PDB entry 8RT6 | electron microscopy, 3.18 A resolution | chains o and p of the 46 polymer chains in the assembly

Chain o:
Molecule: TrwF protein
From: Escherichia coli
UniProtKB: O50336 (O50336_ECOLX); residues 1-266 here = UniProt positions 1-266
Sequence (266 residues; each row starts with the number of its first residue):
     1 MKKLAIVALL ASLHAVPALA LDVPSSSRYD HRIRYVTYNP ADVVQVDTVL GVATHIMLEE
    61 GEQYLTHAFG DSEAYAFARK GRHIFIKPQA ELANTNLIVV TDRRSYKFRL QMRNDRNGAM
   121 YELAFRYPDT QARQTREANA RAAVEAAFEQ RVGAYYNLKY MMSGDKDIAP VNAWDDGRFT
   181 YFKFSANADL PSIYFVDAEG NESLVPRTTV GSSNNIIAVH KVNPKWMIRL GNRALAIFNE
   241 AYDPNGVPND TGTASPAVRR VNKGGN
Disordered / not traced: 1-20
Construct notes: conflict D71 (Ile in O50336), S72 (Pro in O50336), E73 (Lys in O50336), A74 (Pro in O50336), Y75 (Met in O50336), A76 (Pro in O50336), F77 (Leu in O50336), A78 (Pro in O50336), R79 (Gly in O50336), K80 (Arg in O50336), G81 (Ala in O50336), R82 (Gly in O50336), H83 (Ile in O50336), I84 (Phe in O50336), F85 (Leu in O50336), I86 (Ser in O50336), K87 (Ser in O50336), P88 (Arg in O50336), Q89 (Thr in O50336)

Chain p:
Molecule: TrwH protein
From: Escherichia coli
UniProtKB: O50334 (O50334_ECOLX); residue numbers follow UniProt; this construct covers 1-47
Sequence (47 residues; each row starts with the number of its first residue):
     1 MKTIIFAILM TGLLSACASA PKPKQPSDFN REPVNKTVPV EIQRGAL
Disordered / not traced: 1-16, 45-47

Interface between chain o and chain p:
Contacting residue pairs - 52 pairs, chain o then chain p:
  R151(o) with Q43(p)
  Y156(o) with I42(p), hydrophobic
  L158(o) with N35(p); P39(p)
  Y160(o) with P33(p); V34(p), hydrogen bond (backbone-backbone)
  M161(o) with R31(p); E32(p); P33(p), hydrophobic
  M162(o) with N30(p); R31(p); E32(p), hydrogen bond (backbone-backbone); P33(p); V34(p), hydrophobic
  S163(o) with P26(p); S27(p), hydrogen bond (side chain-backbone); D28(p); N30(p); R31(p)
  G164(o) with P26(p); S27(p); N30(p), hydrogen bond (backbone-side chain)
  D165(o) with K24(p), salt bridge
  K166(o) with N30(p), hydrogen bond (side chain-backbone); E32(p), salt bridge
  P170(o) with V34(p)
  V171(o) with V34(p)
  N172(o) with V34(p); N35(p), hydrogen bond; T37(p), hydrogen bond (side chain-backbone); P39(p)
  A173(o) with V34(p); N35(p), hydrogen bond (backbone-side chain)
  W174(o) with P39(p), hydrophobic; I42(p)
  K183(o) with V40(p); E41(p), salt bridge
  I216(o) with E41(p)
  M227(o) with Q25(p); P26(p)
  R229(o) with P23(p); K24(p), hydrogen bond (side chain-backbone); Q25(p)
  N232(o) with K24(p), hydrogen bond (backbone-side chain)
  R233(o) with K24(p)
  A234(o) with K24(p); P26(p)
  A236(o) with P26(p), hydrophobic
  I237(o) with V34(p), hydrophobic
  F238(o) with D28(p); R31(p)
  E240(o) with R31(p), salt bridge
Other interface residues (no listed pair), chain o (27 interface residues in all): L235
Other interface residues (no listed pair), chain p (20 interface residues in all): K36, V38

In short:
Chain o and chain p form an interface of 27 and 20 residues respectively, with 10 hydrogen bonds and 4 salt
bridges. Among the polar pairs are D165(o)-K24(p), K166(o)-E32(p) and K183(o)-E41(p).
Here chain o is TrwF protein and chain p is TrwH protein, both from Escherichia coli. Entry 8RT6
(Conformation-A of the full-length outer membrane core complex (TrwH/VirB7, TrwF/VirB9, TrwE/VirB10CTD) from
the fully-assembled R388 type ...) was determined by electron microscopy, deposited together with 8RT4, 8RT5,
8RT7, 8RT8, 8RT9, 8RTA, 8RTB and 8RTD.
